1LVC - chains A and D; structure by X-ray diffraction, 3.60 A resolution.

Chain A:
Protein: calmodulin-sensitive adenylate cyclase
From: Bacillus anthracis
Notes: EC 4.6.1.1; fragment: c-terminal domain (residues 291-800)
UniProtKB: P40136 (CYAA_BACAN); residue numbers follow UniProt; this construct covers 291-800
Sequence (510 residues; row label = number of the first residue in the row):
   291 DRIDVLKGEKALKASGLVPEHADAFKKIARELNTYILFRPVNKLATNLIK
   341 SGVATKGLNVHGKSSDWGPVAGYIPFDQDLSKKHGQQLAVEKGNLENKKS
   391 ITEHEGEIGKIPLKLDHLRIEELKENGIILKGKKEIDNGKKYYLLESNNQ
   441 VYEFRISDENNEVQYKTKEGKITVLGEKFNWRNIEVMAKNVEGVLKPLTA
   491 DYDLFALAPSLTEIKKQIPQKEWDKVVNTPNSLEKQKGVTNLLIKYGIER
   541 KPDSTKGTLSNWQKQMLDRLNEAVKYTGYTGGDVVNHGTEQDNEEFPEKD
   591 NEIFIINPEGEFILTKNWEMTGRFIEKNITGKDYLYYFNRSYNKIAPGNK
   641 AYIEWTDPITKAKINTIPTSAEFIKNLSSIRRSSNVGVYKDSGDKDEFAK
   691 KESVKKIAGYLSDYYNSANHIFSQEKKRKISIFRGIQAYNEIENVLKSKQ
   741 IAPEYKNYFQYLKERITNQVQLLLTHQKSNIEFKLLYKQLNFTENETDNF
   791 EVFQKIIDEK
Not modelled in the structure: 291, 675-692, 769-772, 799-800
Ion coordination: ytterbium (III) ion: Asp491, Asp493, His577 (together with DOT)
Residues lining bound ligands: DOT (3'anthraniloyl-2'-deoxy-adenosine-5'-triphosphate): Arg329, Lys346, Gly347, Leu348, Val350, His351, Gly352, Lys353, Ser354, Ile364, Lys372, Lys382, Glu386, Ala490, Asp491, Asp493, Gly547, Thr548, His577, Gly578, Thr579, Glu580, Asp582, Asn583, Phe586
UniProt features mapped onto this chain:
  - active site: His351 (Proton acceptor)
  - binding site (Mg(2+)): Asp491, Asp493, His577
  - binding site (3',5'-cyclic AMP): Thr548, His577 to Thr579
  - mutagenesis: Arg329 (R329M: Great decrease in activity), Lys346 (K346M/R: Loss of activity; K346Q: Loss of activity due to inability to bind the substrate), Lys353 (K353M/R/A: Loss of activity), Glu436 (E436Q: Decreases activity), Glu443 (E443Q: Decreases activity), Asp491 (D491N: Great decrease in activity), Asp493 (D493N: Great decrease in activity), Leu523 (L523A: Little effect on activation by calmodulin), Lys525 (K525A: Great decrease in calmodulin binding), Gln526 (Q526A: Little effect on activation by calmodulin), Val529 (V529A: Little effect on activation by calmodulin), His577 (H577N/D: Loss of function), 5 further mutagenesis entries in UniProt
From the paper describing this entry:
  - binding site for DOT: Phe586
  - mutagenesis - F586A: decreased catalytic activity on CaM
  - catalytic residues: His577
  - contacts within the chain: Asp491-His577 (hydrogen bond), Asp493-His577 (hydrogen bond)
  - ytterbium (III) ion coordination: Asp491, Asp493
  - mutagenesis - H577N: decreased catalytic activity (citing earlier work)
  - mutagenesis - R613A, E616A: increased catalytic activity

Chain D:
Protein: calmodulin
From: Homo sapiens
UniProtKB: P02593 (CALM_HUMAN); residues 0-148 here correspond to UniProt positions 1-149 (UniProt number = residue number + 1)
Sequence (149 residues; each row starts with the number of its first residue; numbering starts at 0):
     0 MADQLTEEQIAEFKEAFSLFDKDGDGTITTKELGTVMRSLGQNPTEAELQ
    50 DMINEVDADGNGTIDFPEFLTMMARKMKDTDSEEEIREAFRVFDKDGNGY
   100 ISAAELRHVMTNLGEKLTDEEVDEMIREADIDGDGQVNYEEFVQMMTAK
Not modelled in the structure: 0-4, 148
Ion coordination: Ca2+ site 1: Asp93, Asp95, Asn97, Tyr99, Glu104; Ca2+ site 2: Asp129, Asp131, Asp133, Gln135, Glu140

Interface between chain A and chain D:
Pairs across the interface - 90 pairs, chain A then chain D:
  Leu501(A) with Asn111(D)
  Thr502(A) with Asn111(D), hydrogen bond (backbone-backbone)
  Ile504(A) with Leu112(D), hydrophobic
  Lys505(A) with Leu112(D)
  Trp513(A) with Leu112(D); Gly113(D); Glu114(D)
  Val517(A) with Glu114(D)
  Ser522(A) with Met124(D); Glu127(D)
  Leu523(A) with Glu127(D)
  Lys525(A) with Glu114(D), salt bridge; Met124(D)
  Gln526(A) with Leu105(D); Met124(D); Ala128(D); Met144(D)
  Lys527(A) with Met144(D); Met145(D), hydrogen bond (side chain-backbone); Thr146(D), hydrogen bond (side chain-backbone)
  Val529(A) with Met109(D), hydrophobic
  Thr530(A) with Phe92(D); Phe141(D); Met145(D)
  Ile534(A) with Glu84(D); Ile85(D), hydrophobic; Ala88(D), hydrophobic
  Ile538(A) with Glu84(D); Glu87(D); Ala88(D), hydrophobic; Val91(D), hydrophobic
  Glu539(A) with Glu84(D)
  Arg540(A) with Glu87(D), salt bridge
  Thr620(A) with Lys94(D)
  Gly621(A) with Lys94(D)
  Lys622(A) with Lys94(D)
  Asp623(A) with Lys94(D), salt bridge; His107(D), salt bridge; Asn111(D), hydrogen bond
  Phe628(A) with Glu87(D); Arg90(D)
  Arg630(A) with Glu83(D), salt bridge; Glu84(D), salt bridge; Glu87(D), salt bridge
  Asp647(A) with Arg90(D), salt bridge
  Pro648(A) with Asp93(D); Gly96(D)
  Ile649(A) with Arg86(D); Arg90(D); Tyr138(D), hydrophobic
  Lys651(A) with Gly96(D)
  Asn655(A) with Tyr99(D)
  Thr656(A) with Tyr99(D); Glu139(D), hydrogen bond
  Ser660(A) with Ser38(D), hydrogen bond (side chain-backbone)
  Ile664(A) with Ala15(D), hydrophobic; Ser38(D); Leu39(D), hydrophobic
  Lys665(A) with Glu11(D)
  Leu667(A) with Glu14(D)
  Ser668(A) with Ala10(D); Glu11(D)
  Ser669(A) with Glu7(D)
  Arg672(A) with Glu7(D); Ala10(D)
  Ser693(A) with Leu18(D), hydrogen bond (side chain-backbone)
  Val694(A) with Leu18(D)
  Lys695(A) with Leu18(D); Phe19(D); Thr34(D); Val35(D)
  Ser702(A) with Arg37(D)
  Tyr704(A) with Ile130(D); Asp131(D)
  Tyr705(A) with Asn137(D); Glu139(D); Glu140(D); Gln143(D)
  Asn706(A) with Ile130(D)
  Asn709(A) with Ile130(D), hydrogen bond (side chain-backbone)
  His710(A) with Glu127(D)
  Gln714(A) with Arg126(D); Gly132(D)
  Lys717(A) with Arg126(D), hydrogen bond (side chain-backbone); Asp129(D), hydrogen bond (side chain-backbone)
  Arg718(A) with Gly132(D), hydrogen bond (side chain-backbone)
  Ser721(A) with Ile130(D)
  Gln759(A) with Asp131(D)
  Leu763(A) with Asp131(D)
  His766(A) with Asp133(D), hydrogen bond (side chain-backbone)
Also at the interface, not in a pair above, chain A (64 interface residues in all): Asn531, Leu533, Tyr624, Leu625, Tyr626, Tyr627, Ala652, Ile657, Thr659, Ala661, Ala698, Ser707
Also at the interface, not in a pair above, chain D (57 interface residues in all): Gln8, Glu82, Phe89, Asn97, Gly98, Val108, Gly134
Interface features reported in the paper:
  - specific contacts: Lys525(A)-Glu114(D)

Overview:
The interface between chain A and chain D involves 64 residues on one side and 57 on the other; the contacts
include 12 hydrogen bonds and 8 salt bridges. Polar contacts include Lys525(A)-Glu114(D), Arg540(A)-Glu87(D)
and Asp623(A)-Lys94(D). The authors report a contact between Lys525(A) and Glu114(D). From the paper: the
catalytic residue His577(A); R613A and E616A of chain A increase catalytic activity; 4 substitutions were
tested in all.
Here chain A is calmodulin-sensitive adenylate cyclase (Bacillus anthracis) and chain D is calmodulin (Homo
sapiens). Entry 1LVC (Crystal structure of the adenylyl cyclase domain of anthrax edema factor (EF) in complex
with calmodulin ...) was determined by X-ray diffraction.
